PDB entry 7EO0 | electron microscopy, 3.75 A resolution | chains 3 and H of the 6 polymer chains in the assembly

== Chain 3 ==
Molecule: O/tibet/99 VP3
Source organism: Foot-and-mouth disease virus
Chain sequence (220 residues; numbered 1 to 220; the number before each row is that of its first residue):
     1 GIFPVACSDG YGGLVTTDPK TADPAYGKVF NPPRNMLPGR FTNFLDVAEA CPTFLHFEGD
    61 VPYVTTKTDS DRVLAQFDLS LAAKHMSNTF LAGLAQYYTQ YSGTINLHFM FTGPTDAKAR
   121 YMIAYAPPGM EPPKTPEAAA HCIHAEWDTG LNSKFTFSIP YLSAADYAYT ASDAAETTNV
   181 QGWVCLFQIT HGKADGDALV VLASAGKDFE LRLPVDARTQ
Not modelled in the structure: 220

== Chain H ==
Molecule: Ig heavy chain variable region
Source organism: Bos taurus
UniProtKB: A0A6B9SE04 (A0A6B9SE04_BOVIN); residues 1-129 here = UniProt positions 1-129
Chain sequence (129 residues; numbered 1 to 129; the number before each row is that of its first residue):
     1 QVQLRESGPS LVKPSQTLFL TCTVSGFSLT SYSVNWVRQT PGKMLECLGG IATSGSTGYN
    61 PVLKSRLRIT KDNSKSQVSL SVSNVTPEDT ATYYCAKWSS RGGYDCGVHS SDYSYLDAWG
   121 QGLLVTVSS
Cystine bridges: Cys-22/Cys-95, Cys-47/Cys-106

== How chain 3 and chain H interact ==
Contacting residue pairs - 33 pairs, chain 3 then chain H:
  Glu-58(3) / Ser-56(H)
  Glu-58(3) / Thr-57(H)  hydrogen bond (backbone-backbone)
  Glu-58(3) / Tyr-59(H)  hydrogen bond
  Glu-58(3) / Lys-64(H)
  Gly-59(3) / Gly-55(H)
  Gly-59(3) / Thr-57(H)
  Asp-60(3) / Arg-68(H)  salt bridge
  Val-61(3) / Gly-55(H)
  Val-61(3) / Ser-56(H)
  Tyr-63(3) / Ser-54(H)
  Tyr-63(3) / Gly-55(H)  hydrogen bond (side chain-backbone)
  Tyr-63(3) / Ser-56(H)
  Thr-65(3) / Ser-54(H)  hydrogen bond
  Thr-65(3) / Ser-56(H)
  Thr-65(3) / Tyr-104(H)  hydrogen bond (backbone-side chain)
  Lys-67(3) / Tyr-104(H)
  Thr-68(3) / Trp-98(H)
  Thr-68(3) / Ser-100(H)
  Thr-68(3) / Gly-102(H)
  Thr-68(3) / Tyr-113(H)  hydrogen bond (backbone-side chain)
  Thr-68(3) / Ser-114(H)  hydrogen bond
  Asp-69(3) / Ser-110(H)
  Asp-69(3) / Ser-111(H)  hydrogen bond
  Asp-69(3) / Asp-112(H)
  Ser-70(3) / Tyr-113(H)
  Arg-72(3) / Gly-107(H)  hydrogen bond (side chain-backbone)
  Arg-72(3) / Ser-110(H)  hydrogen bond (side chain-backbone)
  Leu-74(3) / Tyr-104(H)
  His-191(3) / Tyr-113(H)
  Asp-195(3) / Ser-100(H)  hydrogen bond
  Asp-195(3) / Arg-101(H)  salt bridge
  Gly-196(3) / Arg-101(H)
  Asp-197(3) / Arg-101(H)  salt bridge
Interface residues without a listed pair, chain 3 (18 interface residues in all): Val-64, Lys-193
Interface residues without a listed pair, chain H (22 interface residues in all): Ala-52, Gly-58, Asp-105, Val-108

== Overview ==
Chain 3 and chain H form an interface of 18 and 22 residues respectively, with 11 hydrogen bonds and 3 salt
bridges. Polar contacts include Asp-60(3)/Arg-68(H), Asp-195(3)/Arg-101(H) and Asp-197(3)/Arg-101(H).
Here chain 3 is O/tibet/99 VP3 (Foot-and-mouth disease virus) and chain H is Ig heavy chain variable region
(Bos taurus). Entry 7EO0 (Foot and mouth disease virus O/tibet/99-bound the single chain fragmen antibody C4)
was determined by electron microscopy.
